PDB entry 8VNV | electron microscopy, 3.10 A resolution | chains C and I of the 9 polymer chains in the assembly

Chain C:
Molecule: Isoform 2 of Histone-lysine N-methyltransferase EZH2
Organism: Homo sapiens
Notes: EC 2.1.1.356
UniProt: Q15910 (EZH2_HUMAN), isoform Q15910-2; aligned to UniProt positions 2-746 over residues 2-746 (the alignment contains insertions or deletions, so no single offset holds)
Chain sequence (746 residues; each row starts with the number of its first residue):
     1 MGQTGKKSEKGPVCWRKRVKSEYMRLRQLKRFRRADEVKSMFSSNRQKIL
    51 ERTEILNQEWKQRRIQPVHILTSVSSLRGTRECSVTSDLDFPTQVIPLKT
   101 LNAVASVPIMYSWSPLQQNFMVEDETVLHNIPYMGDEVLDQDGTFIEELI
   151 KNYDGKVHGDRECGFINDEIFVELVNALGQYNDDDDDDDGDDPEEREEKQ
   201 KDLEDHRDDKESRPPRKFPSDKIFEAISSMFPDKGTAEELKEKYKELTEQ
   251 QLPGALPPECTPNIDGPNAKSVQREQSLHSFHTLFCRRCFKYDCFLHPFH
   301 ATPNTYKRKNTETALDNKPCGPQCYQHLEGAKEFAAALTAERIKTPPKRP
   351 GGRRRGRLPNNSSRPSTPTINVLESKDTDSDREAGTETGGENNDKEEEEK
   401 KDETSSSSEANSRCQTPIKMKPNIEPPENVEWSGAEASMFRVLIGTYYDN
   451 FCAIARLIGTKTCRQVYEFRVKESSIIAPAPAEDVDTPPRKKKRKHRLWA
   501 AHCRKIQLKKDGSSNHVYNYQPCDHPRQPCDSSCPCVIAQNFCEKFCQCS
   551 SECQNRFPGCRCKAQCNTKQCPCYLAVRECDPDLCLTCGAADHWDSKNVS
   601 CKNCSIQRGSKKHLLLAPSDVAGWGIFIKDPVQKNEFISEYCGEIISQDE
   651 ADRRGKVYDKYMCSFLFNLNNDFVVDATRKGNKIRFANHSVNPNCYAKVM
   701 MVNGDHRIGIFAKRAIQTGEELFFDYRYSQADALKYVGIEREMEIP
Unresolved in the structure: 1-16, 182-219, 340-425
Differences from the reference sequence: initiating methionine (1); conflict Pro-298 (Ser303 in Q15910)
Curated features (UniProtKB/Swiss-Prot):
  - region: Lys-39 to Val-68 (Interaction with EED)
  - modified residue: Ser-21 (Phosphoserine), Ser-76 (Phosphoserine), Thr-339 (Phosphothreonine), Thr-345 (Phosphothreonine), Ser-363 (Phosphoserine), Ser-366 (Phosphoserine), Thr-367 (Phosphothreonine), Thr-487 (Phosphothreonine)
  - glycosylation: Ser-75 (O-linked (GlcNAc) serine)
  - cross-link: Lys-634 (Glycyl lysine isopeptide (Lys-Gly) (interchain with G-Cter in SUMO2))
Disulfides: Cys-286/Cys-294, Cys-523/Cys-536
Small-molecule neighbours: S-adenosylhomocysteine (SAH): Ile-109, Val-621, Ala-622, Gly-623, Trp-624, Gly-625, Met-662, Cys-663, Ser-664, Phe-665, Arg-685, Phe-686, Ala-687, Asn-688, His-689, Tyr-726, Tyr-736, Val-737, Ile-739
What the authors report for this chain:
  - binding site for the 26-nt DNA strand: Arg-497

Chain I:
Molecule: H3K36me3-modified histone H3
Organism: Homo sapiens
UniProt: P68431 (H31_HUMAN); residues 19-40 here correspond to UniProt positions 20-41 (UniProt number = residue number + 1)
Chain sequence (22 residues; numbered 19 to 40; the number before each row is that of its first residue):
    19 QLATKAARKSAPATGGVKKPHR
Modified positions: Lys-36 (N-trimethyllysine; M3L)
Curated features (UniProtKB/Swiss-Prot):
  - modified residue: Lys-23 (N6-(2-hydroxyisobutyryl)lysine), Arg-26 (Citrulline), Lys-27 (N6,N6,N6-trimethyllysine), Ser-28 (ADP-ribosylserine), Lys-36 (N6,N6,N6-trimethyllysine), Lys-37 (N6-methyllysine)

Interface between chain C and chain I:
Pairs across the interface (41):
  Arg-497(C) / Pro-38(I)
  Cys-503(C) / Val-35(I)  hydrophobic
  Arg-504(C) / Val-35(I)
  Arg-504(C) / Lys-36(I)  hydrogen bond (side chain-backbone)
  Arg-504(C) / Lys-37(I)
  Arg-504(C) / Pro-38(I)
  Gln-507(C) / Gly-33(I)  hydrogen bond (side chain-backbone)
  Gln-507(C) / Gly-34(I)
  Gln-507(C) / Val-35(I)
  Leu-575(C) / Gly-33(I)
  Leu-575(C) / Gly-34(I)
  Ala-576(C) / Gly-34(I)
  Tyr-641(C) / Lys-27(I)  hydrogen bond
  Gln-648(C) / Arg-26(I)  hydrogen bond (backbone-side chain)
  Ala-651(C) / Arg-26(I)
  Asp-652(C) / Thr-22(I)
  Asp-652(C) / Lys-23(I)
  Asp-652(C) / Ala-24(I)  hydrogen bond (side chain-backbone)
  Asp-652(C) / Arg-26(I)
  Gly-655(C) / Ala-24(I)
  Leu-666(C) / Arg-26(I)
  Leu-666(C) / Lys-27(I)  hydrogen bond (backbone-backbone)
  Phe-667(C) / Lys-27(I)
  Phe-667(C) / Ser-28(I)
  Phe-667(C) / Ala-29(I)
  Asn-668(C) / Arg-26(I)
  Asn-668(C) / Lys-27(I)  hydrogen bond (backbone-backbone)
  Asn-668(C) / Ser-28(I)
  Val-674(C) / Arg-26(I)
  Ala-697(C) / Ala-29(I)
  Lys-698(C) / Ala-29(I)
  Val-699(C) / Ala-29(I)
  Phe-724(C) / Lys-27(I)
  Tyr-726(C) / Lys-27(I)
  Tyr-726(C) / Ser-28(I)  hydrogen bond (backbone-backbone)
  Arg-727(C) / Ser-28(I)
  Arg-727(C) / Pro-30(I)
  Tyr-728(C) / Arg-26(I)
  Tyr-728(C) / Lys-27(I)
  Asp-732(C) / Ala-25(I)
  Tyr-736(C) / Ala-25(I)  hydrophobic
Other interface residues (no listed pair), chain C (29 interface residues in all): Ala-500, Val-577, Lys-656, Ser-664, Asp-725
Other interface residues (no listed pair), chain I (18 interface residues in all): Ala-31, Thr-32, His-39
From the paper, about this interface:
  - residue pairs: Arg-504(C)/Lys-36(I) (backbone contact)
  - interface residues, chain C: Gln-507(C)

In short:
29 residues of chain C and 18 residues of chain I are in contact; the contacts include 8 hydrogen bonds. Polar
pairs include Arg-504(C)/Lys-36(I), Gln-507(C)/Gly-33(I) and Tyr-641(C)/Lys-27(I). The paper describes a
backbone contact between Arg-504(C) and Lys-36(I). From the paper: a binding site for the 26-nt DNA strand at
Arg-497(C); the interface residue Gln-507(C).
Chain C is Isoform 2 of Histone-lysine N-methyltransferase EZH2 and chain I is H3K36me3-modified histone H3,
both from Homo sapiens; the structure, PRC2_AJ1-450 bound to H3K36me3 with histone H3 tail engaged, was
determined by electron microscopy together with 8VMI, 8VMJ, 8VML, 8VMN, 8VNZ, 8VO0 and 8VOB from the same
study.
